3VGE - chain A; structure by X-ray diffraction, 2.70 A resolution.

== Chain A ==
Molecule: Malto-oligosyltrehalose trehalohydrolase
From: Sulfolobus solfataricus
Notes: EC 3.2.1.141
Reference sequence: Q55088 (TREZ_SULSF); residues 1-558 here correspond to UniProt positions 2-559 (UniProt number = residue number + 1)
Chain sequence (558 residues; numbered 1 to 558; the number before each row is that of its first residue):
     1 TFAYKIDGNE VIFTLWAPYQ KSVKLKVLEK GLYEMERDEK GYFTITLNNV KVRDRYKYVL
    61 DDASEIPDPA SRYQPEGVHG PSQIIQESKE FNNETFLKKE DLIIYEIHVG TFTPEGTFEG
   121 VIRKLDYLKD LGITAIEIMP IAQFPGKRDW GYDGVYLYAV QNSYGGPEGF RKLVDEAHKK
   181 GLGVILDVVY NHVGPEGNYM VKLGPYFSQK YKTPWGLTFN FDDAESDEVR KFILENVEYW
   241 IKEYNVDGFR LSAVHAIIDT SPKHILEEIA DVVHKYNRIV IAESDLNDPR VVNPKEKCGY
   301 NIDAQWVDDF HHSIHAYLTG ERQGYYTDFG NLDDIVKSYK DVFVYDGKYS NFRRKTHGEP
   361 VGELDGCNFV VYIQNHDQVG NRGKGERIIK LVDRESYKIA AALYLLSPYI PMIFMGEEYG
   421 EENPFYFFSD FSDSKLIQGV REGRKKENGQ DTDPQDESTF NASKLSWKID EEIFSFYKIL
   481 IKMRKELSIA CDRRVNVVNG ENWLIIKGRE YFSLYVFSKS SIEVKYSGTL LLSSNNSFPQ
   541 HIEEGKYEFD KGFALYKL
Unresolved in the structure: 1-2, 558
Disulfide bonds: Cys298 forms a disulfide with the same residue of a neighbouring copy of this chain
Disulfide bonds: Cys367-Cys491
Construct notes: engineered mutation Ser252 (Asp253 in Q55088)
Small-molecule neighbours: citrate anion (FLC): Gln323, Asn381, Arg382, Gly383, Lys384, Gly385, Glu386, Asn448, Gly449

== Overview ==
Ligands of chain A: citrate anion.
Chain A is Malto-oligosyltrehalose trehalohydrolase (Sulfolobus solfataricus); the structure, Crystal
structure of glycosyltrehalose trehalohydrolase (D252S), was determined by X-ray diffraction, deposited
together with 3VGB, 3VGD, 3VGF, 3VGG and 3VGH.
